PDB entry 6SOY | X-ray diffraction, 2.75 A resolution | chains A and C of the 3 polymer chains in the assembly

# Chain A
Molecule: ESAG6, subunit of heterodimeric transferrin receptor
From: Trypanosoma brucei
UniProt: Q8WPU1 (Q8WPU1_9TRYP); residues 1-399 here = UniProt positions 1-399
Chain sequence (399 residues; numbered 1 to 399; the number before each row is that of its first residue):
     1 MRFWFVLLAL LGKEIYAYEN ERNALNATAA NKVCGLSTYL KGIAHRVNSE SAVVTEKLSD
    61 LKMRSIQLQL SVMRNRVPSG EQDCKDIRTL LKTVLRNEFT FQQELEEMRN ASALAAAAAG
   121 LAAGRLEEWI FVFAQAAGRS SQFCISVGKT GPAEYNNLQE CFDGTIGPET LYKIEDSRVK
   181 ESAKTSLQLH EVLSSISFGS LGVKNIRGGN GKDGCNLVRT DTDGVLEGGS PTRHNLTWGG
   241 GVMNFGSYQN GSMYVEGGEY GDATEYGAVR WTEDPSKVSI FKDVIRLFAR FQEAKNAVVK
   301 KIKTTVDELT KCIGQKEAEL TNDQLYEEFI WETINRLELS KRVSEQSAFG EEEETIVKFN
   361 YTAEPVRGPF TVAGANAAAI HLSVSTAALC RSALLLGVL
Not modelled in the structure: 1-19, 343-399
Disulfide bonds: Cys-34/Cys-161, Cys-84/Cys-312, Cys-144/Cys-215
UniProt features mapped onto this chain:
  - lipidation: Asn-376 (GPI-anchor amidated asparagine)
  - glycosylation (N-linked (GlcNAc...) asparagine): Asn-26, Asn-110, Asn-235, Asn-250, Asn-360

# Chain C
Molecule: Serotransferrin
From: Homo sapiens
UniProt: P02787 (TRFE_HUMAN); residues 3-679 here correspond to UniProt positions 22-698 (UniProt number = residue number + 19)
Chain sequence (677 residues; row label = number of the first residue in the row):
     3 DKTVRWCAVS EHEATKCQSF RDHMKSVIPS DGPSVACVKK ASYLDCIRAI AANEADAVTL
    63 DAGLVYDAYL APNNLKPVVA EFYGSKEDPQ TFYYAVAVVK KDSGFQMNQL RGKKSCHTGL
   123 GRSAGWNIPI GLLYCDLPEP RKPLEKAVAN FFSGSCAPCA DGTDFPQLCQ LCPGCGCSTL
   183 NQYFGYSGAF KCLKDGAGDV AFVKHSTIFE NLANKADRDQ YELLCLDNTR KPVDEYKDCH
   243 LAQVPSHTVV ARSMGGKEDL IWELLNQAQE HFGKDKSKEF QLFSSPHGKD LLFKDSAHGF
   303 LKVPPRMDAK MYLGYEYVTA IRNLREGTCP EAPTDECKPV KWCALSHHER LKCDEWSVNS
   363 VGKIECVSAE TTEDCIAKIM NGEADAMSLD GGFVYIAGKC GLVPVLAENY NKSDNCEDTP
   423 EAGYFAVAVV KKSASDLTWD NLKGKKSCHT AVGRTAGWNI PMGLLYNKIN HCRFDEFFSE
   483 GCAPGSKKDS SLCKLCMGSG LNLCEPNNKE GYYGYTGAFR CLVEKGDVAF VKHQTVPQNT
   543 GGKNPDPWAK NLNEKDYELL CLDGTRKPVE EYANCHLARA PNHAVVTRKD KEACVHKILR
   603 QQQHLFGSNV TDCSGNFCLF RSETKDLLFR DDTVCLAKLH DRNTYEKYLG EEYVKAVGNL
   663 RKCSTSSLLE ACTFRRP
Not modelled in the structure: 333-339, 609-626
Sequence notes: conflict Val-429 (Ile448 in P02787)
Disulfide bonds: Cys-9/Cys-48, Cys-19/Cys-39, Cys-118/Cys-194, Cys-137/Cys-331, Cys-158/Cys-174, Cys-161/Cys-179, Cys-171/Cys-177, Cys-227/Cys-241, Cys-345/Cys-377, Cys-355/Cys-368, Cys-402/Cys-674, Cys-418/Cys-637, Cys-450/Cys-523, Cys-474/Cys-665, Cys-484/Cys-498, Cys-495/Cys-506, Cys-563/Cys-577
Glycans and other covalent adducts: N-acetylglucosamine (NAG) linked to Asn-413
Ion coordination: Fe ion: Asp-392, Tyr-426, Tyr-517, His-585
UniProt features mapped onto this chain:
  - binding site (Fe(3+)): Asp-63, Tyr-95, Tyr-188, His-249, Asp-392, Tyr-426, Tyr-517, His-585
  - binding site (hydrogencarbonate): Thr-120, Arg-124, Ala-126, Gly-127, Thr-452, Arg-456, Ala-458, Gly-459
  - modified residue: Arg-23 (Dimethylated arginine), Ser-370 (Phosphoserine), Ser-666 (Phosphoserine)
  - glycosylation: Ser-32 (O-linked (GalNAc...) serine), Asn-413 (N-linked (GlcNAc...) (complex) asparagine), Asn-472 (N-linked (GlcNAc...) asparagine), Asn-611 (N-linked (GlcNAc...) (complex) asparagine)

# Chain A / chain C interface
Pairs across the interface (11):
  Ser-140(A) with Met-256(C)
  Gln-142(A) with Met-256(C)
  Asp-221(A) with His-349(C), salt bridge
  Thr-222(A) with His-349(C); Ser-370(C); Glu-372(C)
  Gly-228(A) with Arg-352(C), hydrogen bond (backbone-side chain); Val-369(C); Ser-370(C), hydrogen bond (backbone-backbone)
  Tyr-248(A) with His-349(C)
  Tyr-266(A) with His-349(C), hydrogen bond
Also at the interface, not in a pair above, chain A (12 interface residues in all): Asn-20, Arg-139, Asp-223, Gly-229, Thr-232
Also at the interface, not in a pair above, chain C (11 interface residues in all): Ala-54, Asp-356, Lys-380, Leu-503, Lys-511

# In short
12 residues of chain A and 11 residues of chain C are in contact, with 3 hydrogen bonds and 1 salt bridge.
Among the polar pairs are Asp-221(A)/His-349(C), Gly-228(A)/Arg-352(C) and Tyr-266(A)/His-349(C).
N-acetylglucosamine is covalently linked to Asn-413(C).
Here chain A is ESAG6, subunit of heterodimeric transferrin receptor (Trypanosoma brucei) and chain C is
Serotransferrin (Homo sapiens). Entry 6SOY (Trypanosoma brucei transferrin receptor in complex with human
transferrin) was determined by X-ray diffraction together with 6SOZ from the same study.
